Entry 5M50 (electron microscopy, 5.30 A resolution (low resolution: residue-level contacts below are approximate; hydrogen-bond / salt-bridge calls are withheld)); this record covers chains B and C of the 5 polymer chains in the assembly.

[Chain B]
Molecule: Tubulin beta-2B chain
Source organism: Bos taurus
UniProt: Q6B856 (TBB2B_BOVIN); the author numbering skips numbers that UniProt does not, so the offset changes along the chain: 1-44 = UniProt 1-44; 47-360 = UniProt 45-358; 369-437 = UniProt 359-427
Chain sequence (427 residues; each row starts with the number of its first residue; note: 10 numbers in that range are skipped by the numbering (no residue carries them; nothing is unmodelled there)):
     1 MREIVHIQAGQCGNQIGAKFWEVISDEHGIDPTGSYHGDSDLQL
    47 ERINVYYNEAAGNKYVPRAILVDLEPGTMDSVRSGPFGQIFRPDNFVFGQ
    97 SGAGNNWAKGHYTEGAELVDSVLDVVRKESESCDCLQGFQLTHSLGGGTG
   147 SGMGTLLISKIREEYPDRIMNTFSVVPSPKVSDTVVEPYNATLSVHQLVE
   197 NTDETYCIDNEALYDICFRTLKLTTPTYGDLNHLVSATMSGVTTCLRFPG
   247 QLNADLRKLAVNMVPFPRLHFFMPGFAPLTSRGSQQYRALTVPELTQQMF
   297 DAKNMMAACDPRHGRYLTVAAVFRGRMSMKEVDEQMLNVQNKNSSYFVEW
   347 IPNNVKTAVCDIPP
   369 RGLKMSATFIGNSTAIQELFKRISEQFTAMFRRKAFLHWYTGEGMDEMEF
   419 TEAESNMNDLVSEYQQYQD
Not modelled in the structure: 1
Differences from the reference sequence: conflict Ala57 (Thr55 in Q6B856), Val172 (Met170 in Q6B856), Ala298 (Ser296 in Q6B856), Val318 (Ile316 in Q6B856)
Ligand contacts:
  - GDP (guanosine-5'-diphosphate): Gly10, Gln11, Cys12, Gln15, Ile16, Asn101, Ser140, Gly142, Gly143, Gly144, Thr145, Gly146, Val177, Glu183, Asn206, Tyr224, Asn228
  - taxol (TA1): Glu22, Val23, Asp26, Glu27, Leu217, Leu219, Asp226, His229, Leu230, Ala233, Ser236, Gly237, Phe272, Pro274, Leu275, Thr276, Arg278, Gln281, Arg320, Pro360, Arg369, Gly370, Leu371
Curated features (UniProtKB/Swiss-Prot):
  - motif: Met1 to Ile4 (MREI motif)
  - binding site (GTP): Gln11, Glu71, Ser140, Gly144, Thr145, Gly146, Asn206, Asn228
  - binding site (Mg(2+)): Glu71
  - modified residue: Ser40 (Phosphoserine), Lys60 (N6-acetyllysine), Ser174 (Phosphoserine), Thr287 (Phosphothreonine), Thr292 (Phosphothreonine), Arg320 (Omega-N-methylarginine)
  - cross-link (Glycyl lysine isopeptide (Lys-Gly)): Lys60 (interchain with G-Cter in ubiquitin), Lys326 (interchain with G-Cter in ubiquitin)

[Chain C]
Molecule: Calmodulin-regulated spectrin-associated protein 3
Source organism: Mus musculus
UniProt: Q80VC9 (CAMP3_MOUSE); residues 1121-1238 here = UniProt positions 1121-1238
Chain sequence (118 residues; each row starts with the number of its first residue):
  1121 AKSNKFIIHNALSHCCLAGKVNEPQKNRILEEIEKSKANHFLILFRDSSC
  1171 QFRALYTLSGETEELSRLAGYGPRTVTPAMVEGIYKYNSDRKRFTQIPAK
  1221 TMSMSVDAFTIQGHLWQS
From the paper describing this entry:
  - mutagenesis - N1130A: unchanged stability

[Chain B / chain C interface]
Contacting residue pairs (10; chain B residue first):
  His309(B) with Lys1140(C)
  Asn334(B) with Arg1213(C)
  Lys338(B) with Cys1135(C)
  Asn339(B) with Cys1135(C)
  Ser340(B) with Ser1169(C); Cys1170(C); Gln1171(C)
  Ser341(B) with Cys1135(C)
  Glu345(B) with Gln1171(C)
  Asp437(B) with Val1141(C)
Other interface residues (no listed pair), chain B (12 interface residues in all): Arg311, Gln336, Asn337, Tyr342
Other interface residues (no listed pair), chain C (10 interface residues in all): Gly1139, Ser1168, Arg1173

[Summary]
Chain B and chain C form an interface of 12 and 10 residues respectively. Chain B binds GDP and taxol. From
UniProt: 8 GTP-binding residues and Mg2+-binding residue Glu71(B) on chain B. The paper reports that N1130A of
chain C leaves stability unchanged.
Chain B is Tubulin beta-2B chain (Bos taurus) and chain C is Calmodulin-regulated spectrin-associated protein
3 (Mus musculus); the structure, Mechanism of microtubule minus-end recognition and protection by CAMSAP
proteins, was determined by electron microscopy, deposited together with 5LZN, 5M54 and 5M5C.
